Entry 3JC6 (electron microscopy, 3.70 A resolution); this record covers chains 2 and 6 of the 11 polymer chains in the assembly.

Chain 2:
Molecule: DNA replication licensing factor MCM2
From: Saccharomyces cerevisiae
Notes: EC 3.6.4.12
Reference sequence: P29469 (MCM2_YEAST); residues 1-868 here = UniProt positions 1-868
Sequence (868 residues; each row starts with the number of its first residue):
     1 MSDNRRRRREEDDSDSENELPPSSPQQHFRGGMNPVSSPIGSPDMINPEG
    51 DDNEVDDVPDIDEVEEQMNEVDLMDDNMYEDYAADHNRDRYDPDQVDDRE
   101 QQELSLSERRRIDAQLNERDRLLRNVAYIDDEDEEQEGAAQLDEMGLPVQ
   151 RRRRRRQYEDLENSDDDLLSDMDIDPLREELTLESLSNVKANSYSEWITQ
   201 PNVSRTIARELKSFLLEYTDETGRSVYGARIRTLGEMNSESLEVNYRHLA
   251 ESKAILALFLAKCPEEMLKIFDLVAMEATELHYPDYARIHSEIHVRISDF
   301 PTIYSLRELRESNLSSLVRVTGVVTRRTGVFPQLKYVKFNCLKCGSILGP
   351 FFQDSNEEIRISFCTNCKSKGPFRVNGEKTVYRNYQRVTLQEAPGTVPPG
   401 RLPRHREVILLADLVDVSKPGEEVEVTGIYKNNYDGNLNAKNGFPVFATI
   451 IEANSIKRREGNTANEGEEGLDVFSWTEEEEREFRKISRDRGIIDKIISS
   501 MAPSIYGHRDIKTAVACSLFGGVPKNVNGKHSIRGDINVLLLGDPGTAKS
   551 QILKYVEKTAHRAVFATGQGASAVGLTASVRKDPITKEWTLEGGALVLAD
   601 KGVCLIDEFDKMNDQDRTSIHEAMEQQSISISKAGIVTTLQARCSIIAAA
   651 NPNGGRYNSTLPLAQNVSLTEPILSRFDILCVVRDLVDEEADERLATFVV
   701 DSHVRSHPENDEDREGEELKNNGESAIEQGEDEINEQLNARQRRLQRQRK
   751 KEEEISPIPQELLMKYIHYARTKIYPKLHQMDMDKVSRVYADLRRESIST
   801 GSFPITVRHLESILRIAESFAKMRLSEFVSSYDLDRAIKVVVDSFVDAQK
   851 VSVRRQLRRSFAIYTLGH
Unresolved in the structure: 1-200, 343-347, 361-374, 461-868
Curated features (UniProtKB/Swiss-Prot):
  - zinc finger: Cys341 to Cys367 (C4-type)
  - motif: Ser675 to Asp678 (Arginine finger)
  - binding site (ATP): Gly543 to Ser550
  - modified residue (Phosphoserine): Ser14, Ser16, Ser23, Ser164, Ser170
  - natural variant: Glu392 (E392K: In allele MCM2-1)
  - mutagenesis: Cys364 (C364Y/F/S/H: Loss of activity), Cys367 (C367Y/F/S/H: Loss of activity), Lys549 (K549A: Reduces MCM2-7 complex helicase activity. Abolishes MCM2-7 complex helicase activity; when associated with MCM5 A-422. Reduces MCM2-7 complex helicase activity; when associated with MCM3 A-415), Arg676 (R676A: Loss of MCM2-7 complex helicase activity)

Chain 6:
Molecule: DNA replication licensing factor MCM6
From: Saccharomyces cerevisiae
Notes: EC 3.6.4.12
Reference sequence: P53091 (MCM6_YEAST); residue numbers follow UniProt; this construct covers 1-1017
Sequence (1017 residues; row label = number of the first residue in the row):
     1 MSSPFPADTPSSNRPSNSSPPPSSIGAGFGSSSGLDSQIGSRLHFPSSSQ
    51 PHVSNSQTGPFVNDSTQFSSQRLQTDGSATNDMEGNEPARSFKSRALNHV
   101 KKVDDVTGEKVREAFEQFLEDFSVQSTDTGEVEKVYRAQIEFMKIYDLNT
   151 IYIDYQHLSMRENGALAMAISEQYYRFLPFLQKGLRRVVRKYAPELLNTS
   201 DSLKRSEGDEGQADEDEQQDDDMNGSSLPRDSGSSAAPGNGTSAMATRSI
   251 TTSTSPEQTERVFQISFFNLPTVHRIRDIRSEKIGSLLSISGTVTRTSEV
   301 RPELYKASFTCDMCRAIVDNVEQSFKYTEPTFCPNPSCENRAFWTLNVTR
   351 SRFLDWQKVRIQENANEIPTGSMPRTLDVILRGDSVERAKPGDRCKFTGV
   401 EIVVPDVTQLGLPGVKPSSTLDTRGISKTTEGLNSGVTGLRSLGVRDLTY
   451 KISFLACHVISIGSNIGASSPDANSNNRETELQMAANLQANNVYQDNERD
   501 QEVFLNSLSSDEINELKEMVKDEHIYDKLVRSIAPAVFGHEAVKKGILLQ
   551 MLGGVHKSTVEGIKLRGDINICVVGDPSTSKSQFLKYVVGFAPRSVYTSG
   601 KASSAAGLTAAVVRDEEGGDYTIEAGALMLADNGICCIDEFDKMDISDQV
   651 AIHEAMEQQTISIAKAGIHATLNARTSILAAANPVGGRYNRKLSLRGNLN
   701 MTAPIMSRFDLFFVILDDCNEKIDTELASHIVDLHMKRDEAIEPPFSAEQ
   751 LRRYIKYARTFKPILTKEARSYLVEKYKELRKDDAQGFSRSSYRITVRQL
   801 ESMIRLSEAIARANCVDEITPSFIAEAYDLLRQSIIRVDVDDVEMDEEFD
   851 NIESQSHAASGNNDDNDDGTGSGVITSEPPADIEEGQSEATARPGTSEKK
   901 KTTVTYDKYVSMMNMIVRKIAEVDREGAEELTAVDIVDWYLLQKENDLGS
   951 LAEYWEERRLAFKVIKRLVKDRILMEIHGTRHNLRDLENEENENNKTVYV
  1001 IHPNCEVLDQLEPQDSS
Unresolved in the structure: 1-96, 195-259, 407-415, 422-447, 464-1017
Curated features (UniProtKB/Swiss-Prot):
  - motif: Ser707 to Asp710 (Arginine finger)
  - binding site (ATP): Gly575 to Ser582
  - modified residue: Ser78 (Phosphoserine), Ser249 (Phosphoserine), Ser372 (Phosphoserine), Thr766 (Phosphothreonine)
  - mutagenesis: Lys581 (K581A: Loss of MCM2-7 complex helicase activity)

Chain 2 / chain 6 interface:
Pairs across the interface (40):
  Arg310(2) - Glu387(6)
  Glu311(2) - Phe353(6)
  Glu311(2) - Asp355(6)
  Gly400(2) - Pro391(6)
  Arg401(2) - Glu387(6)  salt bridge
  Arg401(2) - Lys390(6)
  Arg404(2) - Thr297(6)  hydrogen bond
  Arg404(2) - Ser298(6)  hydrogen bond (side chain-backbone)
  Arg404(2) - Glu299(6)
  Arg404(2) - Val300(6)
  Arg404(2) - Gln357(6)  hydrogen bond
  Arg404(2) - Glu387(6)  salt bridge
  His405(2) - Glu299(6)
  Arg406(2) - Glu299(6)  salt bridge
  Arg406(2) - Val300(6)  hydrogen bond (side chain-backbone)
  Tyr430(2) - Pro302(6)
  Asn432(2) - Val348(6)
  Asn432(2) - Phe353(6)
  Leu438(2) - Arg301(6)
  Gly443(2) - Phe325(6)
  Gly443(2) - Val404(6)
  Phe444(2) - Phe325(6)  hydrophobic
  Phe444(2) - Ile380(6)  hydrophobic
  Phe444(2) - Arg382(6)
  Pro445(2) - Pro302(6)
  Pro445(2) - Glu303(6)
  Pro445(2) - Leu304(6)  hydrogen bond (backbone-backbone)
  Pro445(2) - Phe325(6)
  Pro445(2) - Tyr327(6)  hydrophobic
  Val446(2) - Arg301(6)
  Val446(2) - Pro302(6)
  Val446(2) - Trp356(6)
  Phe447(2) - Arg301(6)
  Phe447(2) - Pro302(6)  hydrogen bond (backbone-backbone)
  Phe447(2) - Leu304(6)  hydrophobic
  Phe447(2) - Val348(6)  hydrophobic
  Phe447(2) - Phe353(6)  hydrophobic
  Thr449(2) - Glu299(6)
  Thr449(2) - Val300(6)
  Thr449(2) - Arg301(6)
Also at the interface, not in a pair above, chain 2 (19 interface residues in all): Leu314, Asn439, Ala440
Also at the interface, not in a pair above, chain 6 (27 interface residues in all): Lys326, Leu354, Val386, Ile402, Pro405, Asp406

Overview:
19 residues of chain 2 and 27 residues of chain 6 are in contact, with 6 hydrogen bonds and 3 salt bridges.
Polar pairs include Arg401(2)-Glu387(6), Arg404(2)-Glu387(6) and Arg406(2)-Glu299(6).
Chain 2 is DNA replication licensing factor MCM2 and chain 6 is DNA replication licensing factor MCM6, both
from Saccharomyces cerevisiae; the structure, Structure of the eukaryotic replicative CMG helicase and
pumpjack motion, was determined by electron microscopy (same publication as 3JC5 and 3JC7).
